Entry 5S5C (X-ray diffraction, 2.40 A resolution); this record covers chains C and D of the 6 polymer chains in the assembly.

# Chain C
Protein: Tubulin alpha-1B chain
Organism: Bos taurus
UniProtKB: P81947 (TBA1B_BOVIN); residues 1-451 here = UniProt positions 1-451
Amino-acid sequence (451 residues; each row starts with the number of its first residue):
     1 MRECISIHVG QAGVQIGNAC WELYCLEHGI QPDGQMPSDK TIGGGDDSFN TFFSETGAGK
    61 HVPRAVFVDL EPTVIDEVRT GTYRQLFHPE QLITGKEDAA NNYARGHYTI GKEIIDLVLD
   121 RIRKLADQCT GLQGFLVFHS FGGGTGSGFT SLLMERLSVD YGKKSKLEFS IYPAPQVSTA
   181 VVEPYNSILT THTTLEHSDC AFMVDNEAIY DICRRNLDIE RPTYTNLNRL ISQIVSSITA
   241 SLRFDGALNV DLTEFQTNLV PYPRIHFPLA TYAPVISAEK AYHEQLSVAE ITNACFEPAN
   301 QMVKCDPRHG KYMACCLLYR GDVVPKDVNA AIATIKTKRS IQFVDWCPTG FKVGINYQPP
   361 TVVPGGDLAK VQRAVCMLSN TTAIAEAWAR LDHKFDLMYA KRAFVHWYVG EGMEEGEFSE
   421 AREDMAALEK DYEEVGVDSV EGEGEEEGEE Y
Unresolved in the structure: 441-451
Metal / ion sites: Ca2+ site 1: D39, T41, G44, E55; Ca2+ site 2: E284 (shared with 1 residue of chain B)
Ligand contacts:
  - GTP (guanosine-5'-triphosphate): G10, Q11, A12, Q15, I16, D69, D98, A99, A100, N101, S140, G142, G143, G144, T145, G146, I171, P173, V177, S178, T179, E183, N206, Y224, L227, N228, I231
  - N-phenyl-N'-pyridin-3-ylurea (K0G), molecule 1: Y262, I265, D431, E434, V435
  - N-phenyl-N'-pyridin-3-ylurea (K0G), molecule 2: R264, D431, E434

# Chain D
Protein: Tubulin beta-2B chain
Organism: Bos taurus
UniProtKB: Q6B856 (TBB2B_BOVIN); the author numbering skips numbers that UniProt does not, so the offset changes along the chain: 1-42 = UniProt 1-42; 45-360 = UniProt 43-358; 369-455 = UniProt 359-445
Amino-acid sequence (445 residues; each row starts with the number of its first residue; note: 10 numbers in that range are skipped by the numbering (no residue carries them; nothing is unmodelled there)):
     1 MREIVHIQAG QCGNQIGAKF WEVISDEHGI DPTGSYHGDS DL
    45 QLERINVYYN EATGNKYVPR AILVDLEPGT MDSVRSGPFG QIFRPDNFVF GQSGAGNNWA
   105 KGHYTEGAEL VDSVLDVVRK ESESCDCLQG FQLTHSLGGG TGSGMGTLLI SKIREEYPDR
   165 IMNTFSVMPS PKVSDTVVEP YNATLSVHQL VENTDETYCI DNEALYDICF RTLKLTTPTY
   225 GDLNHLVSAT MSGVTTCLRF PGQLNADLRK LAVNMVPFPR LHFFMPGFAP LTSRGSQQYR
   285 ALTVPELTQQ MFDSKNMMAA CDPRHGRYLT VAAIFRGRMS MKEVDEQMLN VQNKNSSYFV
   345 EWIPNNVKTA VCDIPP
   369 RGLKMSATFI GNSTAIQELF KRISEQFTAM FRRKAFLHWY TGEGMDEMEF TEAESNMNDL
   429 VSEYQQYQDA TADEQGEFEE EEGEDEA
Unresolved in the structure: 442-455
UniProt features mapped onto this chain:
  - motif: M1 to I4 (MREI motif)
  - binding site (GTP): Q11, E71, S140, G144, T145, G146, N206, N228
  - binding site (Mg(2+)): E71
  - modified residue: S40 (Phosphoserine), T57 (Phosphothreonine), K60 (N6-acetyllysine), S174 (Phosphoserine), T287 (Phosphothreonine), T292 (Phosphothreonine), R320 (Omega-N-methylarginine), E448 (5-glutamyl polyglutamate)
  - cross-link (Glycyl lysine isopeptide (Lys-Gly)): K60 (interchain with G-Cter in ubiquitin), K326 (interchain with G-Cter in ubiquitin)
Metal / ion sites: Mg2+: Q11 (together with GDP)
Ligand contacts: GDP (guanosine-5'-diphosphate): G10, Q11, C12, Q15, I16, D69, A99, N101, S140, G142, G143, G144, T145, G146, V171, P173, V177, S178, E183, N206, L209, Y224, L227, N228

# Interface between chain C and chain D
Contacting residue pairs (54; chain C residue first):
  Q11(C) with Q247(D), hydrogen bond
  K96(C) with R2(D); D130(D), salt bridge; C131(D)
  E97(C) with R2(D), salt bridge; C131(D); R164(D), salt bridge; R253(D), salt bridge
  D98(C) with K254(D), salt bridge
  A100(C) with R253(D); K254(D); V257(D)
  N101(C) with K254(D)
  R105(C) with R253(D)
  P175(C) with N349(D)
  S178(C) with K352(D), hydrogen bond
  T179(C) with Q247(D); L248(D); N258(D), hydrogen bond (backbone-side chain)
  A180(C) with N258(D)
  V181(C) with N258(D), hydrogen bond (backbone-side chain); I347(D), hydrophobic; P348(D)
  Y210(C) with D329(D)
  E220(C) with K326(D)
  R221(C) with M325(D), hydrogen bond; D329(D), salt bridge
  Y224(C) with Q247(D), hydrogen bond
  K394(C) with N349(D), hydrogen bond
  L397(C) with W346(D); P348(D), hydrophobic; A440(D), hydrophobic
  M398(C) with W346(D), hydrogen bond (backbone-backbone); P348(D)
  K401(C) with F262(D); W346(D); A438(D); T439(D), hydrogen bond (side chain-backbone)
  R402(C) with F262(D)
  A403(C) with P261(D); F262(D), hydrophobic
  F404(C) with V257(D); N258(D); V260(D); P261(D), hydrogen bond (backbone-backbone); T314(D); I347(D), hydrophobic
  H406(C) with V260(D), hydrogen bond (side chain-backbone); P261(D); F262(D); P263(D)
  W407(C) with A256(D), hydrophobic; V257(D); V260(D), hydrogen bond (side chain-backbone)
Also at the interface, not in a pair above, chain C (27 interface residues in all): V182, E411
Also at the interface, not in a pair above, chain D (30 interface residues in all): D251, E345, N350

# In short
27 residues of chain C face 30 of chain D across their interface, with 12 hydrogen bonds and 6 salt bridges.
Among the polar pairs are K96(C)-D130(D), E97(C)-R2(D) and E97(C)-R164(D). Chain C binds
N-phenyl-N'-pyridin-3-ylurea and GTP. Bound to chain D: GDP.
Chain C is Tubulin alpha-1B chain and chain D is Tubulin beta-2B chain, both from Bos taurus; the structure,
Tubulin-Z44592329-complex, was determined by X-ray diffraction together with 5S4L, 5S4M, 5S4N, 5S4O, 5S4P,
5S4Q and 52 further entries from the same study.
